8KDA - chains O and L of the 17 polymer chains in the assembly; structure by electron microscopy, 3.19 A resolution.

[Chain O]
Molecule: Aquifex aeolicus pre-tRNAVal
Sequence (73 nucleotides; numbered 0 to 72; the number before each row is that of its first residue; numbering starts at 0):
     0 AAGGCGCGUA GCUCAGUAGG GAGAGCGCCG GCCCGACACG CCGGAGGUCG GGGGUUCAAG
    60 UCCCCCCGCG CCU

[Chain L]
Molecule: RNA-free ribonuclease P
Source organism: Hydrogenobacter thermophilus DSM 653
Notes: EC 3.1.26.5
UniProtKB: D3DIV8 (D3DIV8_HYDTT); numbering as in UniProt (aligned over 1-189)
Sequence (189 residues; each row starts with the number of its first residue):
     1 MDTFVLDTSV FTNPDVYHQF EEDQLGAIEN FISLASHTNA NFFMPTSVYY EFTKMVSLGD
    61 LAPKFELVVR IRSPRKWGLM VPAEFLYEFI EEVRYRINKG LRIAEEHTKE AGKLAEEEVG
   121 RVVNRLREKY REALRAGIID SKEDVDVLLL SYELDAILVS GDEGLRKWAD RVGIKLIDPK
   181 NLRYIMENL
From the paper describing this entry:
  - catalytic residues: Asp7 (proposed by the authors, not directly observed)
  - binding site for Mg2+: Ser141
  - catalytic residues: Asp140, Ser141, Glu143, Asp144, Asp162

[Chain O / chain L interface]
Pairs across the interface - 5 pairs, chain O then chain L:
  G53(O) - Asn98(L)  phosphate contact
  U54(O) - Leu101(L)  phosphate contact
  U54(O) - Arg102(L)  salt bridge to the phosphate
  A57(O) - Glu105(L)  phosphate contact
  A57(O) - Lys109(L)  phosphate contact
Also at the interface, not in a pair above, chain O (5 interface residues in all): U55, C56

[In short]
The chain O/chain L interface involves 5 residues from each chain, with 1 salt bridge. Its one salt-bridged
contact is U54(O)-Arg102(L). The paper reports catalytic residues Asp7(L), Asp140(L) and Ser141(L) among
others; a binding site for Mg2+ at Ser141(L).
Here chain O is Aquifex aeolicus pre-tRNAVal and chain L is RNA-free ribonuclease P (Hydrogenobacter
thermophilus DSM 653). Entry 8KDA (Cryo-EM structure of Hydrogenobacter thermophilus minimal protein-only
RNase P (HARP) in complex with pre-tRNAs) was determined by electron microscopy.
